Entry 1UM4 (X-ray diffraction, 1.80 A resolution); this record covers chains L and H.

[Chain L]
Protein: Antibody 21H3 L chain
From: Mus musculus
Notes: antibody fragment or engineered binder
Amino-acid sequence (219 residues; each row starts with the number of its first residue):
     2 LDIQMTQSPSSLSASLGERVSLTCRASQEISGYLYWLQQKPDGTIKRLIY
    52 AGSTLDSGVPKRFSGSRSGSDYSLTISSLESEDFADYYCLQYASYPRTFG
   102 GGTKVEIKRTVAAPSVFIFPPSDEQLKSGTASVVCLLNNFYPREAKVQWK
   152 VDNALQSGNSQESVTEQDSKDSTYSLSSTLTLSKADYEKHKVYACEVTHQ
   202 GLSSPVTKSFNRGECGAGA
Disulfides: C25-C90, C136-C196
Ligand contacts: SH4 ((1R)-1-phenylethyl 4-(acetylamino)benzylphosphonate): Y36, L91, Y93, Y96, R98

[Chain H]
Protein: Antibody 21H3 H chain
From: Mus musculus
Notes: antibody fragment or engineered binder
Amino-acid sequence (217 residues; each row starts with the number of its first residue):
     3 VQLQQSGPVLVKPGGSVKMSCKASEYTLTSYLFQWVKQKSGQGLEWIGYI
    53 YPYNGGTRYNEKFRGKATLTSDKSSNTAYLELSSLTSEDSAVYYCARSSM
   103 SDPGANWGPGTLVTVSSASTKGPSVFPLAPSSKSTSGGTAALGCLVKDYF
   153 PEPVTVSWNSGALTSGVHTFPAVLQSSGLYSLSSVVTVPSSSLGTQTYIC
   203 NVNHKPSNTKVDKKVEP
Disulfides: C23-C97, C146-C202
Ligand contacts: SH4 ((1R)-1-phenylethyl 4-(acetylamino)benzylphosphonate): L34, Q36, V38, W48, Y53, A98, S100, S101, M102, P105, G106, W109

[Interface between chain L and chain H]
Pairs across the interface (77; chain L residue first):
  Y36(L) - P105(H)
  Y36(L) - G106(H)  hydrogen bond (side chain-backbone)
  Y36(L) - W109(H)  hydrogen bond
  L38(L) - L46(H)  hydrophobic
  L38(L) - W109(H)  hydrophobic
  Q40(L) - Q40(H)  hydrogen bond
  Q40(L) - Y96(H)  hydrogen bond
  G44(L) - Y96(H)  hydrogen bond (backbone-side chain)
  I46(L) - Y96(H)
  I46(L) - W109(H)
  R48(L) - D104(H)  salt bridge
  R48(L) - P105(H)  hydrogen bond (side chain-backbone)
  R48(L) - G106(H)
  R48(L) - A107(H)
  Y51(L) - P105(H)  hydrophobic
  Y89(L) - Q40(H)
  Y89(L) - Q44(H)  hydrogen bond (side chain-backbone)
  Y89(L) - G45(H)
  Y89(L) - L46(H)  hydrophobic
  Y93(L) - P105(H)
  Y96(L) - L34(H)
  Y96(L) - Q36(H)  hydrogen bond
  Y96(L) - W48(H)  hydrophobic
  Y96(L) - Y51(H)
  Y96(L) - R60(H)
  P97(L) - W48(H)  hydrophobic
  R98(L) - W48(H)
  F100(L) - V38(H)  hydrophobic
  F100(L) - L46(H)
  F100(L) - E47(H)
  F100(L) - W48(H)
  F118(L) - K135(H)
  F118(L) - S136(H)
  F118(L) - T137(H)
  F118(L) - S138(H)
  F118(L) - A143(H)  hydrophobic
  I119(L) - K135(H)  hydrogen bond (backbone-backbone)
  F120(L) - L130(H)  hydrophobic
  F120(L) - A131(H)
  F120(L) - S136(H)
  F120(L) - A143(H)
  S123(L) - F128(H)
  S123(L) - P129(H)
  E125(L) - V127(H)
  E125(L) - F128(H)
  E125(L) - P129(H)
  E125(L) - K215(H)
  Q126(L) - F128(H)
  Q126(L) - K149(H)
  S129(L) - F128(H)
  S133(L) - L147(H)
  S133(L) - K149(H)
  V135(L) - L130(H)  hydrophobic
  L137(L) - F172(H)  hydrophobic
  L137(L) - V187(H)  hydrophobic
  N139(L) - H170(H)
  N139(L) - T189(H)
  N140(L) - H170(H)  hydrogen bond
  Q162(L) - V175(H)
  Q162(L) - L176(H)
  Q162(L) - Q177(H)
  E163(L) - V175(H)
  S164(L) - F172(H)
  S164(L) - P173(H)  hydrogen bond (side chain-backbone)
  S164(L) - V175(H)
  V165(L) - P173(H)
  T166(L) - F172(H)
  D169(L) - H170(H)
  S176(L) - H170(H)  hydrogen bond
  S176(L) - F172(H)
  L177(L) - F172(H)  hydrophobic
  S178(L) - F172(H)
  K209(L) - K135(H)  hydrogen bond (side chain-backbone)
  S210(L) - K135(H)  hydrogen bond (backbone-side chain)
  F211(L) - K135(H)
  G217(L) - S133(H)  hydrogen bond (backbone-side chain)
  G217(L) - K135(H)
Interface residues without a listed pair, chain L (46 interface residues in all): D3, T45, K47, S116, V117, T131, T182, A218
Interface residues without a listed pair, chain H (47 interface residues in all): Q4, N62, K64, S103, S134, L144, T171, S185

[In short]
The interface between chain L and chain H involves 46 residues on one side and 47 on the other, with 15
hydrogen bonds and 1 salt bridge. Among the polar pairs are R48(L)-D104(H), Y36(L)-G106(H) and Y36(L)-W109(H).
Chain L is Antibody 21H3 L chain and chain H is Antibody 21H3 H chain, both from Mus musculus; the structure,
Catalytic Antibody 21H3 with hapten, was determined by X-ray diffraction.
